Entry 9G0U (X-ray diffraction, 2.50 A resolution); this record covers chain A.

[Chain A]
Protein: Leukotriene C4 synthase
Organism: Homo sapiens
Notes: EC 4.4.1.20, 2.5.1.-
Reference sequence: Q16873 (LTC4S_HUMAN); residue numbers follow UniProt; this construct covers 2-150
Sequence (157 residues; each row starts with the number of its first residue; numbers below 1 keep their minus sign (Met-6 is residue -6)):
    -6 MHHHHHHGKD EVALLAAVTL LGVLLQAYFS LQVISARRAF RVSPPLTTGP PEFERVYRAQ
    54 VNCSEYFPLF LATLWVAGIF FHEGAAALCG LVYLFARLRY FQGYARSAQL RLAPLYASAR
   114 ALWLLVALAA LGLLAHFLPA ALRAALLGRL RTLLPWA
Not modelled in the structure: -6 to 0, 150
Differences from the reference sequence: initiating methionine (-6); expression tag (-5 to 1)
Ligand contacts:
  - A1IHJ ((1S,2S)-2-[5-[[5-chloranyl-2,4-bis(fluoranyl)phenyl]-(2-fluoranyl-2-methyl-propyl)amino]-3-methoxy-pyrazin-2-yl]carbonylcyclopropane-1-carboxylic acid): Val16, Ala20, Ser23, Leu24, Ile27, Asn55, Tyr59, Leu62, Tyr86, Arg90, Tyr93, Tyr97, Arg104, Leu108, Ser111, Ala112, Leu115, Trp116, Val119
  - palmitoleic acid (PAM), molecule 1: Asp3, Ala6, Leu7, Ala10, Glu76, Ala123, Leu126, Leu127, Phe130
  - palmitoleic acid (PAM), molecule 2: Leu7, Ala10, Val11, Leu14, Leu81, Leu84
  - palmitoleic acid (PAM), molecule 3: Leu17, Arg113, Trp116, Leu117, Val119, Ala120, Ala123
  - palmitoleic acid (PAM), molecule 4: Ile27, Ser36, Pro37, Arg104, Leu105, Leu108, Tyr109, Ala112, Trp116
  - palmitoleic acid (PAM), molecule 5: Ala120, Ala123, Leu124, Leu127
  - palmitoleic acid (PAM), molecule 6: Leu135, Ala138, Leu139, Gly141, Arg142, Leu143, Arg144

[Summary]
Bound to chain A: 6 copies of palmitoleic acid and compound A1IHJ.
Chain A is Leukotriene C4 synthase (Homo sapiens); the structure, Human LTC4 synthase in complex with AZD9898,
was determined by X-ray diffraction (same publication as 9G0V, 9G14 and 9G1T).
